PDB entry 4X64 | X-ray diffraction, 3.35 A resolution | chains A and E of the 23 polymer chains in the assembly

Chain A:
Molecule: 16S rRNA
Organism: Thermus thermophilus HB8
Sequence (1522 nucleotides; numbered 0 to 1544 plus 19 insertion-coded residues; 42 numbers in that range are skipped by the numbering (no residue carries them; nothing is unmodelled there); the number before each row is that of its first residue; a row labelled like 190A-190L holds insertion residues (190A, then the next letters in order); numbering starts at 0):
     0 UUUGUUGGAG AGUUUGAUCC UGGCUCAGGG UGAACGCUGG CGGCGUGCCU AAGACAUGCA
    60 AGUCGUGCGG G
    73 CCGCGGGGUU UU
    88 ACUCCG
    95 UGGUC
   101 AGCGGCGGAC GGGUGAGUAA CGCGUGGGU
  129A G
   130 ACCUACCCGG AAGAGGGGGA CAACCCGGGG AAACUCGGGC UAAUCCCCCA UGUGGACCCG
   190 C
190A-190L CCCUUGGGGUGU
   191 GUCCAAAGGG CUUU
   216 GCCCGCUUCC GGAUGGGCCC GCGUCCCAUC AGCUAGUUGG UGGGGUAAUG GCCCACCAAG
   276 GCGACGACGG GUAGCCGGUC UGAGAGGAUG GCCGGCCACA GGGGCACUGA GACACGGGCC
   336 CCACUCCUAC GGGAGGCAGC AGUUAGGAAU CUUCCGCAAU GGGCGCAAGC CUGACGGAGC
   396 GACGCCGCUU GGAGGAAGAA GCCCUUCGGG GUGUAAACUC CUGAA
   442 CCCGGGACGA AACCCCCGAC GA
   474 GGGGACUGAC GGUACCGGG
   494 GUAAUAGCGC CGGCCAACUC CGUGCCAGCA GCCGCGGUAA UACGGAGGGC GCGAGCGUUA
   554 CCCGGAUUCA CUGGGCGUAA AGGGCGUGUA GGCGGCCUGG GGCGUCCCAU GUGAAAGACC
   614 ACGGCUCAAC CGUGGGGGAG CGUGGGAUAC GCUCAGGCUA GACGGUGGGA GAGGGUGGUG
   674 GAAUUCCCGG AGUAGCGGUG AAAUGCGCAG AUACCGGGAG GAACGCCGAU GGCGAAGGCA
   734 GCCACCUGGU CCACCCGUGA CGCUGAGGCG CGAAAGCGUG GGGAGCAAAC CGGAUUAGAU
   794 ACCCGGGUAG UCCACGCCCU AAACGAUGCG CGCUAGGUCU CUGGGUCU
   848 CCUGGGGGCC GAAGCUAACG CGUUAAGCGC GCCGCCUGGG GAGUACGGCC GCAAGGCUGA
   908 AACUCAAAGG AAUUGACGGG GGCCCGCACA AGCGGUGGAG CAUGUGGUUU AAUUCGAAGX
   968 AACGCGAAGA ACCUUACCAG GCCUUGACAU GCUAGG
 1003A G
  1004 AACCCGGGUG AAAGCCUGGG GUGCCCC
1030A-1030D GCGA
  1031 GGGGAGCCCU AGCACAGGUG CUGCAUGGCC GUCGUCAGCU CGUGCCGUGA GGUGUUGGGU
  1091 UAAGUCCCGC AACGAGCGCA ACCCCCGCCG UUAGUUGCCA GCGGUUCGGC CGGGCACUCU
  1151 AACGGGACUG CCCGCGAAA
  1171 GCGGGAGGAA GGAGGGGACG ACGUCUGGUC AGCAUGGCCC UUACGGCCUG GGCGACACAC
  1231 GUGCUACAAU GCCCACUACA AAGCGAUGCC ACCCGGCAAC GGGGAGCUAA UCGCAAAAAG
  1291 GUGGGCCCAG UUCGGAUUGG GGUCUGCAAC CCGACCCCAU GAAGCCGGAA UCGCUAGUAA
  1351 UCGCGGAUCA G
 1361A C
  1362 CAUGCCGCGG UGAAUACGUU CCCGGGCCUU GUACACACXG CCXGUXACGC CAUGGGAGCG
  1422 GGCUCUACCC GAAGUCGCCG GG
  1446 AGCCUACGGG
  1459 CAGGCGCCGA GGGUAGGGCC CGUGACUGGG GCGAAGUCGU AACAAGGUAG CUGUACCGGA
  1519 AGGUGCGGCU GGAUCCACUC CUUUCU
Not modelled in the structure: 0-4, 1534-1538
Differences from the reference sequence: conflict C1534 (A132811 in 55771382), A1535 (C132812 in 55771382)
Modified / non-standard residues: PSU (pseudouridine-5'-monophosphate) at position 516, 7MG (7N-methyl-8-hydroguanosine-5'-monophosphate) at position 527, M2G (N2-dimethylguanosine-5'-monophosphate) at position 966, 5MC (5-methylcytidine-5'-monophosphate) at position 967, 2MG (2N-methylguanosine-5'-monophosphate) at position 1207, 5MC (5-methylcytidine-5'-monophosphate) at position 1400, 4OC (4n,o2'-methylcytidine-5'-monophosphate) at position 1402, 5MC (5-methylcytidine-5'-monophosphate) at position 1404, 5MC (5-methylcytidine-5'-monophosphate) at position 1407, UR3 (3-methyluridine-5'-monophoshate) at position 1498, MA6 (6N-dimethyladenosine-5'-monophoshate) at position 1518, MA6 (6N-dimethyladenosine-5'-monophoshate) at position 1519, PSU (pseudouridine-5'-monophosphate) at position 1540, PSU (pseudouridine-5'-monophosphate) at position 1541
Bound ions: Mg2+ site 1: U5, G6; Mg2+ site 2 near U12 (its only coordinating residue here); K+ site 1 near U14 (its only coordinating residue here); Mg2+ site 3 near G15 (its only coordinating residue here); Mg2+ site 4 near G21 (its only coordinating residue here); Mg2+ site 5 near G28 (its only coordinating residue here); Mg2+ site 6: G46, G394; Mg2+ site 7 near C48 (its only coordinating residue here); Mg2+ site 8 near A53 (its only coordinating residue here); Mg2+ site 9: G61, U62; Mg2+ site 10: G70, U98; Mg2+ site 11: U83, C1543, U1544; 99 more Mg2+ sites not listed; 17 more K+ sites not listed
Ligand contacts:
  - paromomycin (PAR), molecule 1: G31, C47, C48, A50, A51, G52, A53, G113, U114, G115, A353, C355, A356, U358, U359, A360, G361, U365, C366
  - paromomycin (PAR), molecule 2: G567, G568, C569, G570, G575, G821, C822, C862, U863, G874, C875, C879
  - paromomycin (PAR), molecule 3: G610, A611, C612, A614, C615, A622, C623, C624, G625, U626
  - paromomycin (PAR), molecule 4: G661, G662, A663, G664, G666, G667, U740, G741, G742, U743
  - paromomycin (PAR), molecule 5: U669, G670, G671, U672, G673, G714, A715, A716, C717, C805, C806
  - paromomycin (PAR), molecule 6: 5MC_1404, G1405, U1406, 5MC_1407, A1408, C1409, G1489, C1490, G1491, A1492, A1493, G1494, U1495, C1496

Chain E:
Name: 30S ribosomal protein S5
Organism: Thermus thermophilus (strain HB8 / ATCC 27634 / DSM 579)
UniProtKB: Q5SHQ5 (RS5_THET8); numbering as in UniProt (aligned over 5-155)
Sequence (151 residues; numbered 5 to 155; the number before each row is that of its first residue):
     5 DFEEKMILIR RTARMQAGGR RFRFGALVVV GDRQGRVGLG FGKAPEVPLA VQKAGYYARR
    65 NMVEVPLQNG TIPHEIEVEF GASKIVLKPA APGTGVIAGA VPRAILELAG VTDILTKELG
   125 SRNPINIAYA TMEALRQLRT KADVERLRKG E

How chain A and chain E interact:
Pairs across the interface - 81 pairs, chain A then chain E:
  G6(A) with Ala-94(E), base contact; Ala-95(E), hydrogen bond to the base; Thr-98(E), hydrogen bond to the base; Leu-119(E), base contact
  G7(A) with Lys-92(E), hydrogen bond to the base; Ile-101(E), phosphate contact; Thr-120(E), hydrogen bond to the sugar; Lys-121(E), base contact
  A8(A) with Ile-101(E), phosphate contact; Ala-102(E), hydrogen bond to the sugar; Gly-103(E), sugar contact; Arg-107(E), base contact; Thr-120(E), sugar contact
  G9(A) with Lys-121(E), salt bridge to the phosphate; Glu-122(E), hydrogen bond to the phosphate; Arg-126(E), base contact
  A10(A) with Arg-126(E), salt bridge to the phosphate
  G15(A) with Ala-17(E), hydrogen bond to the base; Arg-18(E), base contact; Met-19(E), base contact; Arg-24(E), hydrogen bond to the sugar
  A16(A) with Thr-16(E), sugar contact; Ala-17(E), hydrogen bond to the sugar
  U17(A) with Arg-14(E), phosphate contact
  C18(A) with Arg-14(E), salt bridge to the phosphate; Asn-127(E), hydrogen bond to the phosphate; Asn-130(E), phosphate contact
  C19(A) with Ala-86(E), phosphate contact; Ser-125(E), hydrogen bond to the phosphate; Asn-127(E), phosphate contact; Asn-130(E), hydrogen bond to the phosphate
  U20(A) with Ala-86(E), phosphate contact
  G558(A) with Lys-121(E), phosphate contact
  A559(A) with Lys-121(E), salt bridge to the phosphate; Arg-126(E), salt bridge to the phosphate
  U560(A) with Leu-123(E), sugar contact
  A864(A) with Gly-85(E), phosphate contact
  U921(A) with Arg-18(E), sugar contact; Met-19(E), hydrogen bond to the sugar
  G922(A) with Met-19(E), sugar contact; Gln-20(E), sugar contact; Ala-21(E), phosphate contact
  A923(A) with Ala-21(E), phosphate contact
  C1069(A) with Gln-20(E), sugar contact; Arg-25(E), hydrogen bond to the sugar
  U1070(A) with Arg-18(E), salt bridge to the phosphate; Gln-20(E), phosphate contact; Arg-25(E), salt bridge to the phosphate
  C1071(A) with Arg-27(E), salt bridge to the phosphate; Pro-49(E), sugar contact
  G1072(A) with Pro-49(E), phosphate contact; Lys-57(E), salt bridge to the phosphate
  U1073(A) with Lys-57(E), salt bridge to the phosphate
  G1074(A) with Tyr-60(E), phosphate contact; Tyr-61(E), hydrogen bond to the phosphate
  G1077(A) with Lys-47(E), hydrogen bond to the base
  U1078(A) with Phe-84(E), sugar contact; Ile-129(E), sugar contact; Asn-130(E), hydrogen bond to the sugar; Tyr-133(E), sugar contact
  G1079(A) with Arg-14(E), hydrogen bond to the sugar; Phe-45(E), phosphate contact; Tyr-133(E), phosphate contact
  A1080(A) with Arg-14(E), sugar contact; Thr-16(E), hydrogen bond to the phosphate; Ala-17(E), sugar contact; Phe-45(E), phosphate contact; Lys-47(E), salt bridge to the phosphate
  G1081(A) with Thr-16(E), hydrogen bond to the phosphate; Ala-17(E), phosphate contact; Arg-18(E), phosphate contact; Arg-27(E), phosphate contact
  C1192(A) with Arg-25(E), hydrogen bond to the base
  G1193(A) with Gly-22(E), hydrogen bond to the sugar; Arg-25(E), sugar contact
  U1194(A) with Gly-22(E), sugar contact
  A1396(A) with Met-19(E), base contact
  C1397(A) with Arg-24(E), salt bridge to the phosphate
  A1398(A) with Gln-20(E), base contact; Gly-22(E), base contact; Gly-23(E), base contact
Interface residues without a listed pair, chain A (38 interface residues in all): U5, U863, G1082
Interface residues without a listed pair, chain E (42 interface residues in all): Glu-83, Ser-87

Overview:
The interface between chain A and chain E involves 38 residues on one side and 42 on the other; the contacts
include 22 hydrogen bonds and 12 salt bridges. Polar pairs include G6(A)/Ala-95(E), G6(A)/Thr-98(E) and
G7(A)/Lys-92(E). Chain A binds 6 copies of paromomycin.
Chain A is 16S rRNA (Thermus thermophilus HB8) and chain E is 30S ribosomal protein S5 (Thermus thermophilus
(strain HB8 / ATCC 27634 / DSM 579)); the structure, Crystal Structure of 30S ribosomal subunit from Thermus
thermophilus, was determined by X-ray diffraction, deposited together with 4X62, 4X65 and 4X66.
